Entry 2W5Q (X-ray diffraction, 1.20 A resolution); this record covers chain A.

== Chain A ==
Molecule: Processed glycerol phosphate lipoteichoic acid synthase
Organism: Staphylococcus aureus
Notes: fragment: extracellular domain, residues 218-641
UniProtKB: Q7A1I3 (LTAS_STAAW); residues 218-641 here = UniProt positions 218-641
Chain sequence (424 residues; numbered 218 to 641; the number before each row is that of its first residue):
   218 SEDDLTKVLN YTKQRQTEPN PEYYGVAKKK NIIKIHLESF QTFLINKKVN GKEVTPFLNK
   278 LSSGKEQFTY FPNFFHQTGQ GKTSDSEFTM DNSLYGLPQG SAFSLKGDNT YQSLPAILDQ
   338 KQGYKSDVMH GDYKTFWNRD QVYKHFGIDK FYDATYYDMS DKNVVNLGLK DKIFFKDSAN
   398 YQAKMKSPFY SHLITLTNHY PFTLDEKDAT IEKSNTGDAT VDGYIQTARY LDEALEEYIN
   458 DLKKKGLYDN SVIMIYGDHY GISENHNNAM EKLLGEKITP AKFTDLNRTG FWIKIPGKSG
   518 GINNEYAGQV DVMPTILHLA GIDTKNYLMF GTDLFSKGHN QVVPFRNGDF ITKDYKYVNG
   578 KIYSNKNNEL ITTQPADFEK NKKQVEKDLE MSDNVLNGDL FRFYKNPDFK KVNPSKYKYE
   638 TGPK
Bound ions: Mn2+: Glu-255, Thr-300, Asp-475, His-476
What the authors report for this chain:
  - Mn2+ coordination: Glu-255, Thr-300, Asp-475, His-476
  - catalytic residues: Glu-255, Thr-300, Asp-475, His-476
  - mutagenesis - E255A, T300A, T300V, H416A, D475A, H476A: abolished growth
  - mutagenesis - H409A: unchanged growth
  - mutagenesis - G298A, D349A, W354A, R356A: decreased catalytic activity
  - mutagenesis - H347A, D349A, W354A, R356A: decreased growth
  - mutagenesis - E255A, T300A, T300V, H347A, H416A, D475A, H476A: abolished catalytic activity
  - mutagenesis - H409A: unchanged catalytic activity
  - catalytic residues: His-416 (proposed by the authors, not directly observed)

== Summary ==
The Mn2+ site is built by Glu-255, Thr-300, Asp-475 and His-476. From the paper: catalytic residues Glu-255,
Thr-300 and Asp-475 among others; E255A, T300A and T300V, among others, abolish catalytic activity; 12
substitutions were tested in all.
Chain A is Processed glycerol phosphate lipoteichoic acid synthase (Staphylococcus aureus); the structure,
Structure-based mechanism of lipoteichoic acid synthesis by Staphylococcus aureus LtaS, was determined by
X-ray diffraction, deposited together with 2W5R, 2W5S and 2W5T.
